3DXA - chains A and C of the 5 polymer chains in the assembly; structure by X-ray diffraction, 3.50 A resolution.

Chain A:
Name: HLA class I histocompatibility complex HLA-B*4402
From: Homo sapiens
Reference sequence: P30481 (1B44_HUMAN); residues 1-276 here correspond to UniProt positions 25-300 (UniProt number = residue number + 24)
Sequence (276 residues; numbered 1 to 276; the number before each row is that of its first residue):
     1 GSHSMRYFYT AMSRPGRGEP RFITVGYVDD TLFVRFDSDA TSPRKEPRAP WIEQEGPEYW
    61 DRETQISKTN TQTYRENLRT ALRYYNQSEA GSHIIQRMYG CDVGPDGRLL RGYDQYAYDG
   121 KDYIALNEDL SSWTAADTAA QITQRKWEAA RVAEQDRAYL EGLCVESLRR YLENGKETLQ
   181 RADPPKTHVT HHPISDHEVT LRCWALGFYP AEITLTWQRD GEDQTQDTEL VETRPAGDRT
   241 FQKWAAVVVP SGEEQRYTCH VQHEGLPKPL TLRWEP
Disulfides: C101-C164, C203-C259
Construct notes: engineered mutation Y116 (Asp140 in P30481)
Reported in the primary citation:
  - conformationally variable residues (side-chain flip): E76, R151, Q155

Chain C:
Name: EBV decapeptide epitope
Reference sequence: P03204 (EBNA6_EBV); residues 1-10 here correspond to UniProt positions 281-290 (UniProt number = residue number + 280)
Sequence (10 residues; numbered 1 to 10; the number before each row is that of its first residue):
     1 EENLLDFVRF

How chain A and chain C interact:
Residue-residue contacts (40; chain A residue first):
  Y7(A) with E1(C), hydrogen bond (side chain-backbone); E2(C)
  Y9(A) with E2(C), hydrogen bond
  K45(A) with E2(C), salt bridge
  Y59(A) with E1(C)
  R62(A) with E1(C), salt bridge
  E63(A) with E1(C); E2(C), hydrogen bond (side chain-backbone)
  I66(A) with E2(C); L4(C)
  S67(A) with E2(C), hydrogen bond
  N70(A) with L4(C)
  T73(A) with V8(C)
  E76(A) with R9(C), salt bridge
  N77(A) with R9(C); F10(C)
  T80(A) with F10(C)
  Y84(A) with F10(C), hydrogen bond (side chain-backbone)
  I95(A) with F10(C), hydrophobic
  Y99(A) with E2(C), hydrogen bond; N3(C), hydrogen bond (side chain-backbone)
  Y116(A) with V8(C); F10(C), hydrophobic
  Y123(A) with F10(C), hydrophobic
  T143(A) with R9(C); F10(C), hydrogen bond (side chain-backbone)
  K146(A) with F10(C)
  W147(A) with V8(C), hydrophobic; R9(C), hydrogen bond (side chain-backbone)
  A150(A) with F7(C)
  V152(A) with L5(C), hydrophobic
  Q155(A) with N3(C), hydrogen bond; L5(C)
  D156(A) with N3(C)
  Y159(A) with E1(C), hydrogen bond (side chain-backbone); N3(C)
  L163(A) with E1(C)
  S167(A) with E1(C), hydrogen bond (side chain-backbone)
  R170(A) with E1(C), salt bridge
  Y171(A) with E1(C), hydrogen bond (side chain-backbone)
Interface residues without a listed pair, chain A (34 interface residues in all): M5, T24, T69, R97

In short:
34 residues of chain A face 9 of chain C across their interface, with 13 hydrogen bonds and 4 salt bridges.
Polar contacts include K45(A)-E2(C), R62(A)-E1(C) and E76(A)-R9(C). The paper reports conformational
variability at E76(A), R151(A) and Q155(A).
Chain A is HLA class I histocompatibility complex HLA-B*4402 (Homo sapiens) and chain C is EBV decapeptide
epitope; the structure, Crystal Structure of the DM1 TCR in complex with HLA-B*4405 and decamer EBV antigen,
was determined by X-ray diffraction (same publication as 3DX6, 3DX7, 3DX8 and 3DX9).
